5UMQ - chains A and B; structure by X-ray diffraction, 1.95 A resolution.

== Chain A (and B) ==
Protein: Glyoxalase/bleomycin resisance protein/dioxygenase
Source organism: Streptomyces sp. CB03234
Notes: chain B of this document is another copy of the same molecule, construct and numbering; everything in this record applies to it too
UniProt: A0A125SA24 (A0A125SA24_9ACTN); residue numbers follow UniProt; this construct covers 1-126
Amino-acid sequence (142 residues; row label = number of the first residue in the row; numbers below 1 keep their minus sign (His-15 is residue -15)):
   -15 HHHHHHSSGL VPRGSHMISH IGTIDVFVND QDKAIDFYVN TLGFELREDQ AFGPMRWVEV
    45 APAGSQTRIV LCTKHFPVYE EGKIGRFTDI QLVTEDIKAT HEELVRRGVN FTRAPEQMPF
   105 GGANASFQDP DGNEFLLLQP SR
Disordered / not traced: -15 to -1, 125-126 (chain B: -15 to -1, 126)
Sequence notes: expression tag (-15 to 0)

== Interface between chain A and chain B ==
Contacting residue pairs - 84 pairs, chain A then chain B:
  His0(A) with Ala47(B)
  Met1(A) with Thr25(B); Leu26(B); Thr78(B), hydrogen bond (backbone-side chain); Thr84(B); Glu87(B); Leu88(B), hydrophobic; Arg91(B)
  Ile2(A) with Pro46(B); Leu76(B), hydrophobic; Val77(B)
  Ser3(A) with Pro46(B); Ala47(B); Ser49(B); Val77(B), hydrogen bond (backbone-backbone)
  His4(A) with Pro46(B); Ser49(B); Leu76(B); Val77(B), hydrogen bond (backbone-backbone)
  Ile5(A) with Thr51(B); Ile53(B), hydrophobic; Ile74(B), hydrophobic; Gln75(B); Leu76(B), hydrophobic
  Gly6(A) with Gln75(B), hydrogen bond (backbone-backbone); Val77(B)
  Thr7(A) with Asp73(B); Ile74(B); Gln75(B), hydrogen bond (backbone-backbone)
  Ile8(A) with Ile8(B), hydrophobic; Thr72(B); Asp73(B); Ile74(B), hydrophobic
  Asp9(A) with Asp73(B), hydrogen bond (backbone-backbone)
  Phe11(A) with Asp73(B)
  Leu26(A) with Met1(B)
  Phe28(A) with Ile2(B), hydrophobic
  Trp41(A) with Phe104(B)
  Pro46(A) with Ile2(B); Ser3(B); His4(B)
  Ala47(A) with His0(B); Ser3(B)
  Ser49(A) with Ser3(B); His4(B); Gln50(B)
  Gln50(A) with Ser49(B); Gln50(B), hydrogen bond (side chain-backbone)
  Thr51(A) with Thr51(B), hydrogen bond
  Ile53(A) with Ile5(B), hydrophobic
  Val62(A) with Phe71(B), hydrophobic; Asp73(B)
  Lys67(A) with Phe71(B); Asp73(B), salt bridge
  Arg70(A) with Arg70(B); Asp73(B), salt bridge
  Phe71(A) with Asp9(B); Val62(B), hydrophobic; Lys67(B)
  Asp73(A) with Thr7(B); Ile8(B); Asp9(B), hydrogen bond (backbone-backbone); Phe11(B); Val62(B); Lys67(B), salt bridge; Arg70(B), salt bridge
  Ile74(A) with Ile5(B), hydrophobic; Thr7(B)
  Gln75(A) with Ile5(B); Gly6(B), hydrogen bond (backbone-backbone); Thr7(B), hydrogen bond; Trp41(B)
  Leu76(A) with His4(B); Ile5(B), hydrophobic
  Val77(A) with Ile2(B); Ser3(B), hydrogen bond (backbone-backbone); His4(B), hydrogen bond (backbone-backbone); Gly6(B)
  Thr78(A) with Met1(B), hydrogen bond (side chain-backbone)
  Thr84(A) with Met1(B)
  Glu87(A) with Met1(B)
  Leu88(A) with Met1(B), hydrophobic
  Arg91(A) with Met1(B)
  Phe104(A) with Phe36(B), hydrophobic
Also at the interface, not in a pair above, chain A (39 interface residues in all): Thr25, Phe36, Glu79, Leu121
Also at the interface, not in a pair above, chain B (42 interface residues in all): Phe28, Gly37, Arg52, Glu79, Leu121

== In short ==
The interface between chain A and chain B involves 39 residues on one side and 42 on the other, with 14
hydrogen bonds and 4 salt bridges. Among the polar pairs are Lys67(A)-Asp73(B), Arg70(A)-Asp73(B) and
Met1(A)-Thr78(B).
Both chains are Glyoxalase/bleomycin resisance protein/dioxygenase (Streptomyces sp. CB03234). Entry 5UMQ
(Crystal structure of TnmS1, an antibiotic binding protein from Streptomyces sp. CB03234) was determined by
X-ray diffraction together with 5UMP, 5UMX, 5UMY and 6BBX from the same study.
